Entry 6QTN (X-ray diffraction, 1.90 A resolution); this record covers chains B and F of the 6 polymer chains in the assembly.

Chain B:
Name: Tubulin beta-2B chain
Source organism: Bos taurus
UniProtKB: Q6B856 (TBB2B_BOVIN); the author numbering skips numbers that UniProt does not, so the offset changes along the chain: 1-42 = UniProt 1-42; 45-360 = UniProt 43-358; 369-455 = UniProt 359-445
Amino-acid sequence (445 residues; each row starts with the number of its first residue; note: 10 numbers in that range are skipped by the numbering (no residue carries them; nothing is unmodelled there)):
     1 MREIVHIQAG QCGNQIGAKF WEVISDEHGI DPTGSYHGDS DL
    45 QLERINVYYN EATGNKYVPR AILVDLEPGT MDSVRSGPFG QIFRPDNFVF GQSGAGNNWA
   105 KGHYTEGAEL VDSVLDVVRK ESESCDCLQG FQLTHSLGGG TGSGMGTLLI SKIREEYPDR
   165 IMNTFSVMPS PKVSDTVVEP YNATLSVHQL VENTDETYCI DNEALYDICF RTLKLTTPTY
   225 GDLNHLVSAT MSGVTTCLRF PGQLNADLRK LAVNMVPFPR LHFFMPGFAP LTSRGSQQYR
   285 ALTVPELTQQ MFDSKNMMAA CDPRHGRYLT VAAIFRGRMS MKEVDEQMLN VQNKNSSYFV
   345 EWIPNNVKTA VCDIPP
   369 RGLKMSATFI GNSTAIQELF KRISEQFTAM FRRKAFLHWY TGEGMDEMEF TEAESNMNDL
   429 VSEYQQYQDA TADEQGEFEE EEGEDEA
Disordered / not traced: 1, 441-455
UniProt features mapped onto this chain:
  - motif: M1 to I4 (MREI motif)
  - binding site (GTP): Q11, E71, S140, G144, T145, G146, N206, N228
  - binding site (Mg(2+)): E71
  - modified residue: S40 (Phosphoserine), T57 (Phosphothreonine), K60 (N6-acetyllysine), S174 (Phosphoserine), T287 (Phosphothreonine), T292 (Phosphothreonine), R320 (Omega-N-methylarginine), E448 (5-glutamyl polyglutamate)
  - cross-link (Glycyl lysine isopeptide (Lys-Gly)): K60 (interchain with G-Cter in ubiquitin), K326 (interchain with G-Cter in ubiquitin)
Covalently attached groups: Cyclostreptin (JHH) linked to H229
Bound ions: Mg2+: Q11 (together with GDP)
Small-molecule neighbours:
  - GDP (guanosine-5'-diphosphate): G10, Q11, C12, Q15, I16, D69, N101, S140, G142, G143, G144, T145, G146, S147, V171, P173, V177, D179, E183, N206, L209, Y224, L227, N228
  - Cyclostreptin (JHH): L217, L219, D226, A233, F272, P274, T276, R278, R369, G370, L371
Reported in the primary citation:
  - binding site for Cyclostreptin: L217, D226, H229, A233, L371
  - binding site for GDP: N228 (proposed by the authors, not directly observed)

Chain F:
Name: Tubulin-Tyrosine Ligase
Source organism: Gallus gallus
UniProtKB: E1BQ43 (E1BQ43_CHICK); residues 1-378 here = UniProt positions 1-378
Amino-acid sequence (384 residues; each row starts with the number of its first residue):
     1 MYTFVVRDEN SSVYAEVSRL LLATGQWKRL RKDNPRFNLM LGERNRLPFG RLGHEPGLVQ
    61 LVNYYRGADK LCRKASLVKL IKTSPELSES CTWFPESYVI YPTNLKTPVA PAQNGIRHLI
   121 NNTRTDEREV FLAAYNRRRE GREGNVWIAK SSAGAKGEGI LISSEASELL DFIDEQGQVH
   181 VIQKYLEKPL LLEPGHRKFD IRSWVLVDHL YNIYLYREGV LRTSSEPYNS ANFQDKTCHL
   241 TNHCIQKEYS KNYGRYEEGN EMFFEEFNQY LMDALNTTLE NSILLQIKHI IRSCLMCIEP
   301 AISTKHLHYQ SFQLFGFDFM VDEELKVWLI EVNGAPACAQ KLYAELCQGI VDVAISSVFP
   361 LADTGQKTSQ PTSIFIKLHH HHHH
Disordered / not traced: 104-125, 150-158, 176-178, 232-236, 363-372, 381-384
Differences from the reference sequence: expression tag (379-384)
Bound ions: Mg2+: E331 (together with AMP-PCP)
Small-molecule neighbours: AMP-PCP (ACP; phosphomethylphosphonic acid adenylate ester): K74, I148, I160, Q183, K184, Y185, L186, K198, D200, R202, R222, H239, L240, T241, N242, D318, M320, I330, E331, N333

Chain B / chain F interface:
Contacting residue pairs - 13 pairs, chain B then chain F:
  R311(B) - R31(F)
  L333(B) - P56(F)
  L333(B) - G57(F)
  Q336(B) - R36(F)  hydrogen bond
  N337(B) - R36(F)  hydrogen bond
  N337(B) - L58(F)
  K338(B) - M1(F)
  K338(B) - K28(F)  hydrogen bond (backbone-side chain)
  S340(B) - L30(F)
  S340(B) - N34(F)  hydrogen bond
  S341(B) - R31(F)
  N349(B) - R36(F)
  A440(B) - D33(F)
Interface residues without a listed pair, chain B (10 interface residues in all): E345
Interface residues without a listed pair, chain F (11 interface residues in all): T3

In short:
Chain B and chain F form an interface of 10 and 11 residues respectively, with 4 hydrogen bonds. Polar pairs
include Q336(B)-R36(F), N337(B)-R36(F) and K338(B)-K28(F). Chain B binds GDP. Bound to chain F: AMP-PCP. From
the paper: a binding site for Cyclostreptin at L217(B), D226(B) and H229(B) among others; a binding site for
GDP at N228(B).
Chain B is Tubulin beta-2B chain (Bos taurus) and chain F is Tubulin-Tyrosine Ligase (Gallus gallus); the
structure, Tubulin-cyclostreptin complex, was determined by X-ray diffraction.
